Entry 9OA4 (X-ray diffraction, 1.42 A resolution); this record covers chains C and F of the 3 polymer chains in the assembly.

Chain C:
Molecule: 16-nt DNA strand
Sequence (16 nucleotides; numbered 1 to 16; the number before each row is that of its first residue):
     1 AATAAGCGGAAGTGGG

Chain F:
Molecule: Transcription factor PU.1
Organism: Homo sapiens
Notes: fragment: ETS-Domain
Reference sequence: P17947 (SPI1_HUMAN); residue numbers follow UniProt; this construct covers 165-270
Sequence (106 residues; row label = number of the first residue in the row):
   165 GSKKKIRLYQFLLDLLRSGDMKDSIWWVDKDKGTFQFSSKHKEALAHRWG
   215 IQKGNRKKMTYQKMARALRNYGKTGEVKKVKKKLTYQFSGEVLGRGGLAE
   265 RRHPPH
Not modelled in the structure: 165-168, 260-270
Swiss-Prot annotation at these positions:
  - DNA-binding region: Ile170 to Ser253 (ETS)
  - binding site (DNA): Lys217, Arg230, Arg233, Lys243
  - natural variant: His211 (H211P: In AGM10), Val241 (V241G: In AGM10)

Interface between chain C and chain F:
Residue-residue contacts (17):
  DA5(C) with Ser203(F), hydrogen bond to the phosphate; Lys206(F), salt bridge to the phosphate; Lys247(F), sugar contact; Leu248(F), phosphate contact
  DG6(C) with Gln226(F), hydrogen bond to the base; Lys243(F), salt bridge to the phosphate; Lys246(F), phosphate contact; Lys247(F), phosphate contact; Leu248(F), hydrogen bond to the phosphate
  DC7(C) with Gln226(F), hydrogen bond to the base; Arg233(F), base contact; Lys243(F), phosphate contact
  DG8(C) with Arg230(F), base contact; Arg233(F), hydrogen bond to the base
  DG9(C) with Arg230(F), hydrogen bond to the base
  DA10(C) with Arg230(F), base contact
  DT13(C) with Arg220(F), sugar contact
Interface residues without a listed pair, chain C (8 interface residues in all): DA4
Interface residues without a listed pair, chain F (11 interface residues in all): Tyr225

In short:
Chain C and chain F form an interface of 8 and 11 residues respectively; the contacts include 6 hydrogen bonds
and 2 salt bridges. Polar contacts include DG6(C)-Gln226(F), DC7(C)-Gln226(F) and DG8(C)-Arg233(F). From
UniProt: a DNA-binding region and 4 DNA-binding residues on chain F.
Here chain C is a 16-nt DNA strand and chain F is Transcription factor PU.1 (Homo sapiens). Entry 9OA4 (Human
PU.1 ETS-Domain (165-270) Bound to d(5'-AATAAGCGGAAGTGGG-3') d(5'-TCCCACTTTCGCTTAT-3') with a GT mismatch) was
determined by X-ray diffraction.
